7OXJ - chains A and D of the 3 polymer chains in the assembly; structure by X-ray diffraction, 1.85 A resolution.

[Chain A]
Molecule: Peptidyl-prolyl cis-trans isomerase
Organism: Thermus thermophilus (strain ATCC 27634 / DSM 579 / HB8)
Notes: EC 5.2.1.8
UniProt: Q5SLE7 (Q5SLE7_THET8); residue numbers follow UniProt; this construct covers 1-149
Sequence (158 residues; numbered 1 to 158; the number before each row is that of its first residue):
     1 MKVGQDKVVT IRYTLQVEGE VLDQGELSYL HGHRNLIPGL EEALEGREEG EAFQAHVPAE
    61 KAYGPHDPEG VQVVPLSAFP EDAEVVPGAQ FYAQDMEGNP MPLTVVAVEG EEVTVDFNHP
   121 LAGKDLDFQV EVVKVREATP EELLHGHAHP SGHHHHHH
Not modelled in the structure: 157-158
Construct notes: expression tag (150-158)
Ion coordination: Ni2+ near Glu-97 (its only coordinating residue here)

[Chain D]
Molecule: 30S ribosomal protein S2
UniProt: P0A7V0 (RS2_ECOLI); residues 1-15 here correspond to UniProt positions 20-34 (UniProt number = residue number + 19)
Sequence (15 residues; numbered 1 to 15; the number before each row is that of its first residue):
     1 TRYWNAKALP FAFGA
Not modelled in the structure: 1-5, 13-15
Construct notes: engineered mutation Ala-6 (Pro25 in P0A7V0), Ala-8 (Met27 in P0A7V0), Leu-9 (Lys28 in P0A7V0), Ala-12 (Ile31 in P0A7V0)
From the paper describing this entry:
  - mutagenesis - Y3A: unchanged catalytic activity on SlyDDeltaIF
  - mutagenesis - R2A, W4A, F13A: decreased catalytic activity on SlyDDeltaIF
  - mutagenesis - W4E, F13E: decreased catalytic activity
  - mutagenesis - W4K: increased catalytic activity
  - mutagenesis - F13K: unchanged catalytic activity
  - mutagenesis - R2A: unchanged catalytic activity with Peptidyl-prolyl cis-trans isomerase (chain A)
  - mutagenesis - W4A, F13A: decreased catalytic activity with Peptidyl-prolyl cis-trans isomerase (chain A)
  - mutagenesis - W4E, F13E: decreased binding to Peptidyl-prolyl cis-trans isomerase (chain A)
  - mutagenesis - W4K, F13K: unchanged binding to Peptidyl-prolyl cis-trans isomerase (chain A)

[Interface between chain A and chain D]
Residue-residue contacts - 23 pairs, chain A then chain D:
  Tyr-13(A) / Pro-10(D)
  Leu-15(A) / Ala-12(D)  hydrophobic
  Asp-23(A) / Ala-12(D)
  Leu-27(A) / Pro-10(D)  hydrophobic
  Asn-35(A) / Ala-8(D)
  Asn-35(A) / Leu-9(D)  hydrogen bond (backbone-backbone)
  Leu-36(A) / Ala-8(D)
  Leu-36(A) / Leu-9(D)
  Ile-37(A) / Ala-8(D)
  Ile-37(A) / Leu-9(D)  hydrogen bond (backbone-backbone)
  Tyr-63(A) / Ala-6(D)
  Tyr-63(A) / Ala-8(D)  hydrogen bond (side chain-backbone)
  Tyr-63(A) / Leu-9(D)
  Tyr-63(A) / Pro-10(D)
  Tyr-63(A) / Phe-11(D)  hydrogen bond (side chain-backbone)
  His-119(A) / Ala-6(D)
  His-119(A) / Phe-11(D)
  Leu-121(A) / Ala-12(D)  hydrophobic
  Phe-128(A) / Pro-10(D)  hydrophobic
  His-153(A) / Leu-9(D)
  His-153(A) / Pro-10(D)  hydrogen bond (side chain-backbone)
  His-156(A) / Pro-10(D)
  His-156(A) / Phe-11(D)
Also at the interface, not in a pair above, chain A (15 interface residues in all): Leu-40, Ser-151
From the paper, about this interface:
  - specific contacts: Asn-35(A)/Leu-9(D) (hydrogen bond), Ile-37(A)/Leu-9(D) (hydrogen bond), Tyr-63(A)/Phe-11(D) (hydrogen bond), Tyr-63(A)/Ala-8(D) (hydrogen bond), His-119(A)/Phe-11(D)

[In short]
The interface between chain A and chain D involves 15 residues on one side and 6 on the other; the contacts
include 5 hydrogen bonds. Polar pairs include Tyr-63(A)/Ala-8(D), Tyr-63(A)/Phe-11(D) and
His-153(A)/Pro-10(D). The authors report hydrogen bonds between Asn-35(A) and Leu-9(D), Ile-37(A) and Leu-9(D)
and Tyr-63(A) and Phe-11(D) among others; a contact between His-119(A) and Phe-11(D). The paper reports that
R2A, W4A and F13A of chain D reduce catalytic activity on SlyDDeltaIF; W4E and F13E of chain D reduce
catalytic activity; 8 substitutions were tested in all.
Chain A is Peptidyl-prolyl cis-trans isomerase (Thermus thermophilus (strain ATCC 27634 / DSM 579 / HB8)) and
chain D is 30S ribosomal protein S2; the structure, ttSlyD with M8A pseudo-wild-type S2 peptide, was
determined by X-ray diffraction, deposited together with 7OXG, 7OXH, 7OXI and 7OXK.
